5IPN - chains C and 1 of the 9 polymer chains in the assembly; structure by X-ray diffraction, 4.61 A resolution (low resolution: residue-level contacts below are approximate; hydrogen-bond / salt-bridge calls are withheld).

Chain C:
Protein: DNA-directed RNA polymerase subunit beta
Organism: Escherichia coli
Notes: EC 2.7.7.6
Reference sequence: P0A8V2 (RPOB_ECOLI); residues 1-1342 here = UniProt positions 1-1342
Chain sequence (1342 residues; numbered 1 to 1342; the number before each row is that of its first residue):
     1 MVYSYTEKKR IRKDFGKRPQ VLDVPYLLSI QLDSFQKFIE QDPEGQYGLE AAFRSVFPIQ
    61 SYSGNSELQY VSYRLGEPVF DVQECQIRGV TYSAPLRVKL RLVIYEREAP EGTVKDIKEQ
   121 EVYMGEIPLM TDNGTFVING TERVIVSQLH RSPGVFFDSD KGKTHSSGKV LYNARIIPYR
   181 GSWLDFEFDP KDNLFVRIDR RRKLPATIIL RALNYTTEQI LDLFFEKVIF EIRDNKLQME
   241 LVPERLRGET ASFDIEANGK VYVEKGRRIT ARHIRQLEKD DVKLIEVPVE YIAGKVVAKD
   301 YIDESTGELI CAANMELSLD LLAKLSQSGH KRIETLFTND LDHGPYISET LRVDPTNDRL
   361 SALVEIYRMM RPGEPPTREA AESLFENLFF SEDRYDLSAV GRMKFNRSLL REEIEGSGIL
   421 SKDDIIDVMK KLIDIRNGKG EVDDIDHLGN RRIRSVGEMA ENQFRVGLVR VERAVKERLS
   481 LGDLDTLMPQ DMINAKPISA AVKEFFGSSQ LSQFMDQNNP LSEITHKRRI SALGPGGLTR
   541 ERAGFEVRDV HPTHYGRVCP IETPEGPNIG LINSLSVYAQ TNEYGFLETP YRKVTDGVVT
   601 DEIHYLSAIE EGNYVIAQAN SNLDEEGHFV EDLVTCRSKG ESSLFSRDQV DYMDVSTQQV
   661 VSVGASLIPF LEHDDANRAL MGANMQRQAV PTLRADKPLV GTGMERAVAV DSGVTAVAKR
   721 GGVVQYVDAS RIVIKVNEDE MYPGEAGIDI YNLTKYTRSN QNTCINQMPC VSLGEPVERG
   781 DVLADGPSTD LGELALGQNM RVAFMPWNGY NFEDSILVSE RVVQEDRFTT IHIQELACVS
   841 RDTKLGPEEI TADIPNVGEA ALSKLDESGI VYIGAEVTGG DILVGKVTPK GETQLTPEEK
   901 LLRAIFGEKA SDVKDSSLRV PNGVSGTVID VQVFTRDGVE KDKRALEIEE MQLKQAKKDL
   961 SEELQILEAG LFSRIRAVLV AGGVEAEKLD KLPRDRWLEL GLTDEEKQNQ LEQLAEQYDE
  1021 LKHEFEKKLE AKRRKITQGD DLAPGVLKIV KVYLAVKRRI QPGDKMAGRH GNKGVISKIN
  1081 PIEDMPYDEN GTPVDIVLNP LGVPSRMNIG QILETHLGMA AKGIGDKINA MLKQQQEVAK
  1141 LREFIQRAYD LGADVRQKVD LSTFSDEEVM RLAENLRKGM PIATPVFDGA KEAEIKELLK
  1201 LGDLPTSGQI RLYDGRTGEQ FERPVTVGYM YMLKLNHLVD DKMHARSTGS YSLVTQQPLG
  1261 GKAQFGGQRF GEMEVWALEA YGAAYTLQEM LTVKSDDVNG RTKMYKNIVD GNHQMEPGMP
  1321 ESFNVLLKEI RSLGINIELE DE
Not modelled in the structure: 1-2

Chain 1:
Molecule: synthetic non-template strand DNA
Sequence (50 nucleotides; numbered 10 to 59; the number before each row is that of its first residue):
    10 GCCTTGACAT CCCACCTCAC GTATGCTATA ATGTGTGCAG TCTGACGCGG
Not modelled in the structure: 10-26

How chain C and chain 1 interact:
Contacting residue pairs (15):
  Arg175(C) - DT50(1)
  Trp183(C) - DG49(1)
  Trp183(C) - DT50(1)
  Asp185(C) - DT50(1)
  Arg200(C) - DT50(1)
  Arg371(C) - DG44(1)
  Glu374(C) - DG42(1)
  Glu374(C) - DT43(1)
  Glu374(C) - DG44(1)
  Pro375(C) - DG42(1)
  Arg473(C) - DG46(1)
  Leu481(C) - DA40(1)
  Glu541(C) - DC51(1)
  Arg542(C) - DT50(1)
  Arg542(C) - DC51(1)
Other interface residues (no listed pair), chain C (17 interface residues in all): Arg151, His165, Asp199, Arg470, Gly537, Thr539
Other interface residues (no listed pair), chain 1 (11 interface residues in all): DT45, DC47, DG53

Summary:
The interface between chain C and chain 1 involves 17 residues on one side and 11 on the other.
Chain C is DNA-directed RNA polymerase subunit beta (Escherichia coli) and chain 1 is synthetic non-template
strand DNA; the structure, SigmaS-transcription initiation complex with 4-nt nascent RNA, was determined by
X-ray diffraction (same publication as 5IPL and 5IPM).
